Entry 6IS5 (X-ray diffraction, 2.50 A resolution); this record covers chains A and B of the 4 polymer chains in the assembly.

# Chain A (and B)
Molecule: VP1 Capsid protein
Notes: fragment: P domain; chain B of this document is another copy of the same molecule, construct and numbering; everything in this record applies to it too
UniProt: Q66296 (Q66296_9CALI); residues 222-543 here = UniProt positions 222-543
Sequence (327 residues; each row starts with the number of its first residue):
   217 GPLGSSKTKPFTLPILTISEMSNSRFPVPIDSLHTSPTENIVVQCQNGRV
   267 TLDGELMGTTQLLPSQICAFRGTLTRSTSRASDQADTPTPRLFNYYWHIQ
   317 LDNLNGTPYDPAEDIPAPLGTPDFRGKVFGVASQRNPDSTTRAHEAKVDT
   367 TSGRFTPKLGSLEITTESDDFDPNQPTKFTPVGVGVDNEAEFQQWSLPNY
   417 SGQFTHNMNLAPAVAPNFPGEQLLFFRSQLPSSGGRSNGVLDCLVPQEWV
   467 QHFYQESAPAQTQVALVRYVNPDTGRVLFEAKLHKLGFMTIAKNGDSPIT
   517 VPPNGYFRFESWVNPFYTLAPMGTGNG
Unresolved in the structure: 217-223, 294-307, 539-543 (chain B: 217-221, 295-307, 539-543)
Sequence notes: expression tag (217-221)
Reported in the primary citation:
  - binding site for alpha-L-fucopyranose: Thr356, Thr357, Arg358, Asp386, Gly451, Arg452
  - binding site for alpha-D-glucopyranose: Arg452
  - binding site for 2-acetamido-2-deoxy-alpha-D-galactopyranose: Ala359, His360, Glu361, Lys363, Gly401, Val402, Asp403, Ser449, Gly450

# Chain A / chain B interface
Contacting residue pairs (82; chain A residue first):
  Pro230(A) with Gln471(B)
  Ile231(A) with Gln471(B), hydrogen bond (backbone-side chain)
  Leu232(A) with Gln471(B)
  Ser235(A) with Leu279(B); Asn321(B)
  Glu236(A) with Leu278(B); Leu279(B)
  Met237(A) with Leu279(B)
  Ser238(A) with Leu279(B); Pro280(B)
  Pro243(A) with Ser281(B)
  Val244(A) with Ser281(B)
  Pro245(A) with Leu279(B), hydrophobic; Ser281(B); Gln282(B)
  Leu278(A) with Leu232(B), hydrophobic
  Leu279(A) with Ser235(B); Glu236(B); Met237(B); Ser238(B); Pro245(B), hydrophobic
  Pro280(A) with Ser238(B); Pro280(B), hydrophobic
  Ser281(A) with Pro243(B); Val244(B); Pro245(B)
  Gln282(A) with Pro245(B)
  Phe345(A) with Val347(B), hydrophobic; Ala359(B), hydrophobic
  Val347(A) with Phe345(B), hydrophobic; Val347(B), hydrophobic; Val398(B), hydrophobic
  Ser349(A) with Pro447(B)
  Arg351(A) with Gln445(B); Leu446(B), hydrogen bond (side chain-backbone); Ser448(B); Ser453(B), hydrogen bond (side chain-backbone); Asn454(B), hydrogen bond (side chain-backbone); Gly455(B)
  Ser355(A) with Gly451(B); Arg452(B)
  Thr356(A) with Gly451(B); Arg452(B)
  Thr357(A) with Ser448(B), hydrogen bond; Gly450(B), hydrogen bond (side chain-backbone); Gly451(B), hydrogen bond (side chain-backbone); Ser453(B)
  Arg358(A) with Ser448(B); Ser449(B)
  Ala359(A) with Phe345(B), hydrophobic; Ser448(B); Ser449(B)
  His360(A) with Glu361(B)
  Glu361(A) with His360(B); Glu361(B), hydrogen bond (backbone-side chain)
  Thr396(A) with Val398(B)
  Val398(A) with Val347(B), hydrophobic; Thr396(B)
  Gln445(A) with Arg351(B); Lys394(B)
  Leu446(A) with Arg351(B), hydrogen bond (backbone-side chain)
  Pro447(A) with Ser349(B)
  Ser448(A) with Arg351(B); Thr357(B), hydrogen bond; Arg358(B), hydrogen bond (backbone-backbone); Ala359(B)
  Ser449(A) with Arg358(B); Ala359(B), hydrogen bond (backbone-backbone)
  Gly450(A) with Thr357(B), hydrogen bond (backbone-side chain)
  Gly451(A) with Ser355(B); Thr356(B); Thr357(B), hydrogen bond (backbone-side chain)
  Arg452(A) with Ser355(B); Thr356(B)
  Ser453(A) with Arg351(B), hydrogen bond (backbone-side chain); Thr357(B)
  Asn454(A) with Arg351(B), hydrogen bond (backbone-side chain)
  Gly455(A) with Arg351(B)
  Gln467(A) with Glu464(B)
  Gln471(A) with Pro230(B); Ile231(B), hydrogen bond (side chain-backbone); Leu232(B)
Also at the interface, not in a pair above, chain A (47 interface residues in all): Asn321, Gln350, Lys394, Pro397, Glu464, Tyr470
Also at the interface, not in a pair above, chain B (49 interface residues in all): Asp247, Gln350, Asp354, Pro397, Gln467, Tyr470

# Summary
The interface between chain A and chain B involves 47 residues on one side and 49 on the other; the contacts
include 17 hydrogen bonds. Polar pairs include Ile231(A)-Gln471(B), Arg351(A)-Leu446(B) and
Arg351(A)-Ser453(B). The paper reports a binding site for 2-acetamido-2-deoxy-alpha-D-galactopyranose at
Ala359(A), His360(A) and Glu361(A) among others; a binding site for alpha-L-fucopyranose at Thr356(A),
Thr357(A) and Arg358(A) among others.
Both chains are VP1 Capsid protein. Entry 6IS5 (P domain of GII.3-TV24 with A-tetrasaccharide complex) was
determined by X-ray diffraction together with 6J0Q and 6IR5 from the same study.
